PDB entry 8Z3Y | electron microscopy, 3.20 A resolution | chains B and G of the 5 polymer chains in the assembly

Chain B:
Molecule: Guanine nucleotide-binding protein G(I)/G(S)/G(T) subunit beta-1
Organism: Homo sapiens
UniProt: P62873 (GBB1_HUMAN); residue numbers follow UniProt; this construct covers 2-340
Amino-acid sequence (377 residues; row label = number of the first residue in the row; numbers below 1 keep their minus sign (Met-10 is residue -10)):
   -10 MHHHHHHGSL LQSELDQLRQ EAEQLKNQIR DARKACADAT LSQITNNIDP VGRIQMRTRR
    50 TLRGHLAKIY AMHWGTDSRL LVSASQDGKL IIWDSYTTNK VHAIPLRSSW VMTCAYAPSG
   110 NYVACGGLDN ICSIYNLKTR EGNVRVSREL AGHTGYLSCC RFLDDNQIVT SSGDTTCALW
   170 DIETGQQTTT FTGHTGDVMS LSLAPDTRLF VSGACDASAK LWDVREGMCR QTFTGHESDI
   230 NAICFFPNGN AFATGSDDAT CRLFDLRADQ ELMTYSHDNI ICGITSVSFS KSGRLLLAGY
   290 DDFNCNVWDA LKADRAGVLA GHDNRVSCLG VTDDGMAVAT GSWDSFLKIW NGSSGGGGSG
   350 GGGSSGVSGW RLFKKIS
Unresolved in the structure: -10 to 2, 341-366
Differences from the reference sequence: initiating methionine (-10); expression tag (-9 to 1, 341-366)

Chain G:
Molecule: Guanine nucleotide-binding protein G(I)/G(S)/G(O) subunit gamma-2
Organism: Homo sapiens
UniProt: P59768 (GBG2_HUMAN); residue numbers follow UniProt; this construct covers 5-63
Amino-acid sequence (59 residues; row label = number of the first residue in the row):
     5 NTASIAQARK LVEQLKMEAN IDRIKVSKAA ADLMAYCEAH AKEDPLLTPV PASENPFRE
Unresolved in the structure: 5-10, 63

How chain B and chain G interact:
Residue-residue contacts (55; chain B residue first):
  Leu14(B) - Val16(G)
  Leu14(B) - Leu19(G)  hydrophobic
  Leu14(B) - Lys20(G)
  Gln17(B) - Ala23(G)
  Ala21(B) - Arg27(G)
  Arg22(B) - Arg27(G)
  Cys25(B) - Arg27(G)
  Cys25(B) - Ile28(G)
  Cys25(B) - Lys29(G)
  Cys25(B) - Val30(G)  hydrogen bond (backbone-backbone)
  Asp27(B) - Lys29(G)
  Ala28(B) - Val30(G)
  Leu30(B) - Ala34(G)  hydrophobic
  Ile33(B) - Ser31(G)
  Ile33(B) - Ala34(G)  hydrophobic
  Ile33(B) - Met38(G)
  Thr34(B) - Met38(G)
  Ile37(B) - Met38(G)  hydrophobic
  Met45(B) - Leu50(G)  hydrophobic
  Arg48(B) - Arg62(G)
  Arg49(B) - Phe61(G)  hydrogen bond (side chain-backbone)
  Ser84(B) - Phe61(G)
  Tyr85(B) - Pro60(G)
  Tyr85(B) - Phe61(G)  hydrophobic
  Arg219(B) - Glu22(G)
  Phe235(B) - Leu37(G)  hydrophobic
  Phe235(B) - Tyr40(G)  hydrophobic
  Phe235(B) - Cys41(G)  hydrophobic
  Pro236(B) - Tyr40(G)  hydrogen bond (backbone-side chain)
  Arg256(B) - Asp26(G)
  Arg256(B) - Arg27(G)
  Arg256(B) - Ile28(G)  hydrogen bond (backbone-backbone)
  Arg256(B) - Asp36(G)  salt bridge
  Ala257(B) - Ile28(G)
  Asp258(B) - Arg27(G)  hydrogen bond (backbone-side chain)
  Ser279(B) - Asp48(G)  hydrogen bond
  Lys280(B) - Glu47(G)
  Lys280(B) - Asp48(G)
  Ser281(B) - Tyr40(G)
  Ser281(B) - Cys41(G)  hydrogen bond (backbone-side chain)
  Ser281(B) - His44(G)
  Ser281(B) - Asp48(G)  hydrogen bond
  Ser281(B) - Leu51(G)
  Gly282(B) - Cys41(G)  hydrogen bond (backbone-side chain)
  Arg283(B) - Cys41(G)
  Arg283(B) - Leu51(G)
  Leu284(B) - Leu51(G)  hydrophobic
  Asp323(B) - Pro49(G)
  Gly324(B) - Pro49(G)
  Gly324(B) - Leu50(G)
  Met325(B) - Pro60(G)
  Ala326(B) - Phe61(G)  hydrophobic
  Val327(B) - Leu50(G)  hydrophobic
  Ile338(B) - Phe61(G)  hydrophobic
  Asn340(B) - Phe61(G)
Interface residues without a listed pair, chain B (47 interface residues in all): Leu7, Ile18, Ala26, Val40, Ile43, Asn237, Ala240, Leu252, Asp254, Gln259, Leu261, Leu300
Interface residues without a listed pair, chain G (28 interface residues in all): Ala33, Asn59

Summary:
The interface between chain B and chain G involves 47 residues on one side and 28 on the other; the contacts
include 9 hydrogen bonds and 1 salt bridge. Polar contacts include Arg256(B)-Asp36(G), Arg49(B)-Phe61(G) and
Pro236(B)-Tyr40(G).
Chain B is Guanine nucleotide-binding protein G(I)/G(S)/G(T) subunit beta-1 and chain G is Guanine
nucleotide-binding protein G(I)/G(S)/G(O) subunit gamma-2, both from Homo sapiens; the structure, Cryo-EM
structure of of hGPR4-Gs complex in pH6.8, was determined by electron microscopy.
